PDB entry 6XRF | X-ray diffraction, 2.56 A resolution | chains B and C of the 3 polymer chains in the assembly

# Chain B
Name: Effector EagT6
Source organism: Pseudomonas aeruginosa (strain ATCC 15692 / DSM 22644 / CIP 104116 / JCM 14847 / LMG 12228 / 1C / PRS 101 / PAO1)
UniProt: Q9I738 (EAGT6_PSEAE); numbering as in UniProt (aligned over 1-144)
Amino-acid sequence (146 residues; each row starts with the number of its first residue):
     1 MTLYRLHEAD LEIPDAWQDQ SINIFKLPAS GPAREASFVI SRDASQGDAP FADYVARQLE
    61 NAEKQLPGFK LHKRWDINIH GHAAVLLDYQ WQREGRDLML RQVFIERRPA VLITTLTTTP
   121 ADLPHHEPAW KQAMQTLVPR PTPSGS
Disordered / not traced: 1, 142-146
Differences from the reference sequence: expression tag (145-146)
From the paper describing this entry:
  - specificity-determining residues: Phe104

# Chain C
Name: PAAR motif family protein
Source organism: Pseudomonas aeruginosa
UniProt: A0A2R3IMB8 (A0A2R3IMB8_PSEAI); residue numbers follow UniProt; this construct covers 1-60
Amino-acid sequence (67 residues; each row starts with the number of its first residue):
     1 MDAQAAARLG DEIAHGFGVA AMVAGAVAGA LIGAAVVAAT AATGGLAAVI LAGSIAAGGL
    61 SHHHHHH
Disordered / not traced: 39-40, 60-67
Differences from the reference sequence: expression tag (61-67)
From the paper describing this entry:
  - specificity-determining residues: Ala26 (proposed by the authors, not directly observed)
  - mutagenesis - D11A: decreased growth
  - mutagenesis - D11A, H15A: decreased stability in response to VgrG1a

# Interface between chain B and chain C
Residue-residue contacts - 29 pairs, chain B then chain C:
  Gln20(B) - Val36(C)
  Gln20(B) - Thr43(C)
  Gln20(B) - Gly44(C)
  Gln20(B) - Gly45(C)
  Ile22(B) - Gly45(C)
  Ile22(B) - Leu46(C)  hydrophobic
  Ile24(B) - Ile13(C)  hydrophobic
  Lys26(B) - Ile13(C)
  Lys26(B) - Ala14(C)
  Glu35(B) - Ala14(C)
  Ala36(B) - Ala14(C)
  Ser37(B) - Gly10(C)  hydrogen bond (side chain-backbone)
  Asp43(B) - Met1(C)  hydrogen bond (side chain-backbone)
  Gln58(B) - Met1(C)  hydrogen bond (side chain-backbone)
  Ala62(B) - Ala3(C)  hydrophobic
  Gln65(B) - Asp2(C)
  Leu66(B) - Ala3(C)
  Leu66(B) - Gln4(C)
  Trp91(B) - Ala7(C)  hydrophobic
  Arg93(B) - Arg8(C)
  Arg96(B) - Asp11(C)  salt bridge
  Arg96(B) - His15(C)
  Leu98(B) - Asp11(C)
  Gln102(B) - Met1(C)
  Gln102(B) - Ala6(C)
  Phe104(B) - Met1(C)  hydrophobic
  Ile113(B) - Met1(C)  hydrophobic
  Thr117(B) - Gly10(C)  hydrogen bond (side chain-backbone)
  Thr117(B) - Asp11(C)
Also at the interface, not in a pair above, chain B (24 interface residues in all): Val39, Ser41, Tyr89, Leu100
Also at the interface, not in a pair above, chain C (19 interface residues in all): Leu9, Val49
From the paper, about this interface:
  - interface residues, chain C: Ala7(C)

# Overview
Chain B and chain C form an interface of 24 and 19 residues respectively, with 4 hydrogen bonds and 1 salt
bridge. Polar contacts include Arg96(B)-Asp11(C), Ser37(B)-Gly10(C) and Asp43(B)-Met1(C). The paper reports
that D11A and H15A of chain C reduce stability in response to VgrG1a; the interface residue Ala7(C).
Here chain B is Effector EagT6 (Pseudomonas aeruginosa (strain ATCC 15692 / DSM 22644 / CIP 104116 / JCM 14847
/ LMG 12228 / 1C / PRS 101 / PAO1)) and chain C is PAAR motif family protein (Pseudomonas aeruginosa). Entry
6XRF (EagT6 Tse6 NT complex) was determined by X-ray diffraction, deposited together with 6XRR.
